Entry 5EQO (X-ray diffraction, 2.40 A resolution); this record covers chain A.

[Chain A]
Molecule: Angiogenin
Organism: Homo sapiens
Notes: EC 3.1.27.-
UniProtKB: P03950 (ANGI_HUMAN); residues 1-121 here correspond to UniProt positions 25-145 (UniProt number = residue number + 24)
Sequence (121 residues; row label = number of the first residue in the row):
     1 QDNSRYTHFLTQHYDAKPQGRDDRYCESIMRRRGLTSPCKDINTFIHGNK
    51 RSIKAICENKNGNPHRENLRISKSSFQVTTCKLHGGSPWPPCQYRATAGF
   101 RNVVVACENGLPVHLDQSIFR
Cystine bridges: Cys26-Cys81, Cys39-Cys92, Cys57-Cys107
UniProt features mapped onto this chain:
  - motif: Arg31 to Leu35 (Nucleolar localization signal)
  - active site: His13 (Proton acceptor), His114 (Proton donor)
  - binding site (tRNA): Arg21, Asp22, Cys81, Val103
  - modified residue: Gln1 (Pyrrolidone carboxylic acid)

[Summary]
From UniProt: active-site residues His13 and His114 and 4 tRNA-binding residues.
Chain A is Angiogenin (Homo sapiens); the structure, Human Angiogenin in complex with sulphate anions at an
acidic solution, was determined by X-ray diffraction together with 5EOP and 5EPZ from the same study.
